Entry 1MNO (X-ray diffraction, 1.95 A resolution); this record covers chain A.

[Chain A]
Molecule: Protein (myoglobin)
Source organism: Sus scrofa
UniProt: P02189 (MYG_PIG); residues 1-153 here correspond to UniProt positions 2-154 (UniProt number = residue number + 1)
Amino-acid sequence (153 residues; row label = number of the first residue in the row):
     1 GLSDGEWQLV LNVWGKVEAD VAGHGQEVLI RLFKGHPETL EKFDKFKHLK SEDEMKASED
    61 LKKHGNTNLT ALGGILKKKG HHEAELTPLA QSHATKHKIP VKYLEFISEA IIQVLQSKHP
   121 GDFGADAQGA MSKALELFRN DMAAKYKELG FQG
Construct notes: engineered mutation Asn68 (Val69 in P02189)
Ion coordination: heme Fe: His93 (together with oxygen molecule)
Residues lining bound ligands: heme / oxygen molecule: Leu29, Leu32, Thr39, Lys42, Phe43, Lys45, His64, Thr67, Asn68, Ala71, Leu72, Leu89, Ser92, His93, His97, Ile99, Tyr103, Leu104, Ile107, Ile111, Phe138
Curated features (UniProtKB/Swiss-Prot):
  - binding site (nitrite): His64
  - binding site (O2): His64
  - binding site (heme b): His93
  - modified residue: Ser3 (Phosphoserine), Thr67 (Phosphothreonine)

[In short]
Bound to chain A: heme / oxygen molecule. UniProt lists nitrite-binding residue His64, O2-binding residue
His64 and heme b-binding residue His93.
Chain A is Protein (myoglobin) (Sus scrofa); the structure, V68N myoglobin oxy form, was determined by X-ray
diffraction together with 1MDN, 1M6C, 1M6M, 1MWC and 1MWD from the same study.
